Entry 9CHN (X-ray diffraction, 2.80 A resolution); this record covers chains A and B of the 5 polymer chains in the assembly.

# Chain A
Protein: Antitoxin HigA
From: Proteus vulgaris
UniProt: Q7A224 (HIGA_PROVU); residue numbers follow UniProt; this construct covers 1-104
Chain sequence (104 residues; row label = number of the first residue in the row):
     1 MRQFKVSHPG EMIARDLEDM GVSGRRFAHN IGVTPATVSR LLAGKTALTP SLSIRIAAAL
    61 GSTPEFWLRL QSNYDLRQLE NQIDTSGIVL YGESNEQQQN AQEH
Not modelled in the structure: 96-104
Ion coordination: Mg2+ site 1 near Lys45 (its only coordinating residue here); Mg2+ site 2: Leu90, Gly92 (shared with 1 residue of chain D)
What the authors report for this chain:
  - binding site for the 21-nt DNA strand: Ser39
  - conformationally variable residues (helix shift): Ser23, Lys45

# Chain B
Protein: Endoribonuclease HigB
From: Proteus vulgaris
Notes: EC 3.1.-.-
UniProt: Q7A225 (HIGB_PROVU); numbering as in UniProt (aligned over 1-92)
Chain sequence (93 residues; row label = number of the first residue in the row; numbering starts at 0):
     0 MMIKSFKHKG LKLLFEKGVT SGVPAQDVDR INDRLQAIDT ATEIGELNRQ IYKLHPLKGD
    60 REGYWSITVR ANWRITFQFI NGDAYILNYE DYH
Not modelled in the structure: 92
Differences from the reference sequence: initiating methionine (0)
Ion coordination: Mg2+ near Asp38 (its only coordinating residue here)
Swiss-Prot annotation at these positions:
  - active site: His92
  - site (Interaction with HigA): Phe14, Asn31
  - mutagenesis: His92 (H92Q: Loss of toxicity and mRNA cleavage, but still binds to ribosomes)
What the authors report for this chain:
  - mutagenesis - H54A: abolished catalytic activity (citing earlier work)
  - mutagenesis - H54A: unchanged binding to Antitoxin HigA (chain A)

# How chain A and chain B interact
Pairs across the interface - 41 pairs, chain A then chain B:
  Met1(A) - Met1(B)
  Met1(A) - Ile2(B)
  Met1(A) - Lys3(B)
  Met1(A) - Ser4(B)
  Met1(A) - Phe5(B)  hydrophobic
  Met1(A) - Phe14(B)  hydrophobic
  Met1(A) - Glu15(B)
  Arg2(A) - Glu15(B)
  Gln3(A) - Phe14(B)
  Gln3(A) - Asn31(B)  hydrogen bond (side chain-backbone)
  Gln3(A) - Gln35(B)
  Phe4(A) - Phe14(B)  hydrogen bond (backbone-backbone)
  Phe4(A) - Glu15(B)
  Phe4(A) - Lys16(B)
  Phe4(A) - Gly17(B)
  Lys5(A) - Asn31(B)  hydrogen bond (backbone-side chain)
  Val6(A) - Gln35(B)
  Ser7(A) - Asp32(B)
  Ser7(A) - Gln35(B)  hydrogen bond (backbone-side chain)
  Met12(A) - Asp32(B)
  Met12(A) - Gln35(B)
  Arg15(A) - Asp28(B)  salt bridge
  Arg15(A) - Asp32(B)  salt bridge
  Asp16(A) - Arg48(B)  salt bridge
  Asp16(A) - Ile50(B)
  Asp19(A) - Arg29(B)  salt bridge
  Met20(A) - Ile50(B)  hydrophobic
  Leu60(A) - Arg48(B)  hydrogen bond (backbone-side chain)
  Ser62(A) - Glu45(B)  hydrogen bond (side chain-backbone)
  Ser62(A) - Arg48(B)
  Thr63(A) - Glu45(B)  hydrogen bond
  Phe66(A) - Ala36(B)
  Phe66(A) - Glu45(B)
  Trp67(A) - Arg48(B)
  Arg69(A) - Thr39(B)  hydrogen bond (side chain-backbone)
  Arg69(A) - Ala40(B)
  Arg69(A) - Thr41(B)
  Arg69(A) - Glu45(B)  salt bridge
  Leu70(A) - Gln35(B)
  Leu70(A) - Thr39(B)
  Asn73(A) - Thr39(B)
Also at the interface, not in a pair above, chain A (22 interface residues in all): Gly61, Glu65
Also at the interface, not in a pair above, chain B (26 interface residues in all): Arg33, Leu34, Asp38, Gly44, Asn47

# Summary
22 residues of chain A face 26 of chain B across their interface; the contacts include 8 hydrogen bonds and 5
salt bridges. Among the polar pairs are Arg15(A)-Asp28(B), Arg15(A)-Asp32(B) and Asp16(A)-Arg48(B). From the
paper: a binding site for the 21-nt DNA strand at Ser39(A); H54A of chain B abolishes catalytic activity.
Chain A is Antitoxin HigA and chain B is Endoribonuclease HigB, both from Proteus vulgaris; the structure, P.
vulgaris trimeric HigBA- operator 2 DNA, was determined by X-ray diffraction (same publication as 9CHL).
